6WDN - chains C and I of the 10 polymer chains in the assembly; structure by electron microscopy, 3.20 A resolution.

Chain C (and I):
Molecule: Calcium uniporter protein, mitochondrial
Organism: Homo sapiens
Notes: chain I of this document is another copy of the same molecule, construct and numbering; everything in this record applies to it too
UniProtKB: Q8NE86 (MCU_HUMAN); residues 169-346 here = UniProt positions 169-346
Sequence (178 residues; row label = number of the first residue in the row):
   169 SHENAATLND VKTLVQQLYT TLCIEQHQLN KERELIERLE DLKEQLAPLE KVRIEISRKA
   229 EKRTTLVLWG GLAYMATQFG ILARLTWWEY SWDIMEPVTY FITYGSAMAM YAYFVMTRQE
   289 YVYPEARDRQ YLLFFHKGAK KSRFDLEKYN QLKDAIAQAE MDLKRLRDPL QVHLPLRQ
Unresolved in the structure: 342-346 (chain I: 169-176, 337-346)
UniProt features mapped onto this chain:
  - region: Thr285 to Val290 (Juxtamembrane helix)
  - motif: Trp260 to Tyr268 (Selectivity filter)
  - binding site (Ca(2+)): Glu264
  - modified residue: Lys332 (N6-acetyllysine)
  - mutagenesis: Lys180 (K180A: No effect on calcium uptake, oligomerization and interaction with MICU1 and MICU2), Cys191 (C191A: Does not affect glutathionylation in response to reactive oxygen species), Leu240 (L240W: Abolished calcium uptake), Ala241 (A241W: Abolished interaction with EMRE/SMDT1 and calcium uptake), Gly248 (G248W: Abolished calcium uptake), Glu257 (E257A: According to a report, inhibits calcium uptake. According to a subsequent report, does not affect greatly calcium uptake; E257S: Does not affect greatly calcium uptake), Ser259 (S259A: Does not inhibit calcium uptake. Strongly reduced sensitivity to ruthenium red inhibition; S259R: Prevents entrance of calcium into the pore), Trp260 (W260A/F/Y: Abolished mitochondrial calcium uptake), Asp261 to Glu264 (Dominant negative (DN) mutant; inhibits calcium uptake. Inhibits calcium channel activity ...), Asp261 (D261A/Q: Abolished interaction with MICU1; D261E: Partially functional; does not completely abolish calcium channel activity. Does not affect interaction with MICU1), Ile262 (I262V/A: Does not affect mitochondrial calcium uptake), Met263 (M263A: Reduced but not abolished mitochondrial calcium uptake), 11 further mutagenesis entries in UniProt

Interface between chain C and chain I:
Residue-residue contacts (50; chain C residue first):
  Lys180(C) - Leu190(I)
  Val183(C) - Leu186(I)  hydrophobic
  Val183(C) - Leu190(I)  hydrophobic
  Gln184(C) - Tyr187(I)
  Leu186(C) - Val183(I)  hydrophobic
  Tyr187(C) - Tyr187(I)  hydrophobic
  Ile192(C) - Lys180(I)
  Ile192(C) - Val183(I)  hydrophobic
  Ile192(C) - Gln184(I)
  Gln196(C) - Gln184(I)  hydrogen bond
  Thr233(C) - Arg286(I)  hydrogen bond
  Leu236(C) - Tyr279(I)  hydrogen bond (backbone-side chain)
  Leu236(C) - Phe282(I)  hydrophobic
  Leu236(C) - Val283(I)  hydrophobic
  Leu236(C) - Arg286(I)
  Trp237(C) - Val283(I)  hydrophobic
  Leu240(C) - Met276(I)  hydrophobic
  Leu240(C) - Tyr279(I)  hydrophobic
  Met243(C) - Tyr272(I)  hydrogen bond (backbone-side chain)
  Met243(C) - Ala275(I)
  Met243(C) - Met276(I)
  Gln246(C) - Tyr272(I)  hydrogen bond
  Phe247(C) - Phe269(I)  hydrophobic
  Phe247(C) - Tyr272(I)  hydrophobic
  Phe247(C) - Met276(I)  hydrophobic
  Leu250(C) - Tyr268(I)
  Leu250(C) - Phe269(I)
  Ala251(C) - Phe269(I)
  Thr254(C) - Phe269(I)
  Trp255(C) - Pro265(I)
  Trp260(C) - Asp261(I)
  Trp260(C) - Glu264(I)  hydrogen bond
  Trp260(C) - Pro265(I)  hydrophobic
  Glu264(C) - Glu264(I)
  Thr267(C) - Tyr268(I)  hydrogen bond
  Tyr291(C) - Tyr279(I)  hydrophobic
  Tyr291(C) - Phe282(I)
  Pro292(C) - Glu288(I)
  Arg295(C) - Phe282(I)
  Arg295(C) - Arg286(I)  hydrogen bond (side chain-backbone)
  Asp336(C) - Arg333(I)  salt bridge
  Pro337(C) - His195(I)
  Pro337(C) - Lys199(I)  hydrogen bond (backbone-side chain)
  Leu338(C) - His195(I)  hydrogen bond (backbone-side chain)
  Leu338(C) - Gln196(I)
  Leu338(C) - Lys199(I)
  Leu338(C) - Arg333(I)
  Leu338(C) - Leu334(I)  hydrophobic
  Val340(C) - Thr188(I)
  Val340(C) - His195(I)
Interface residues without a listed pair, chain C (36 interface residues in all): Val179, His195, Val235, Gly239, Ala244, Thr271, Val290, Gln339
Interface residues without a listed pair, chain I (28 interface residues in all): Thr181, Ile192, Asp330

In short:
Chain C and chain I form an interface of 36 and 28 residues respectively, with 10 hydrogen bonds and 1 salt
bridge. Polar pairs include Asp336(C)-Arg333(I), Gln196(C)-Gln184(I) and Thr233(C)-Arg286(I). From UniProt:
Ca2+-binding residue Glu264(C) and 22 mutagenesis sites on chain C.
Chain C and chain I are both Calcium uniporter protein, mitochondrial (Homo sapiens); the structure, Cryo-EM
structure of mitochondrial calcium uniporter holocomplex in low Ca2+, was determined by electron microscopy
together with 6WDO from the same study.
